9LUB - chains A and G of the 7 polymer chains in the assembly; structure by electron microscopy, 3.30 A resolution.

== Chain A ==
Name: Flagellar motor protein MotA
Source organism: Paenibacillus sp. TCA20
UniProtKB: A0A069DFV9 (A0A069DFV9_9BACL); numbering as in UniProt (aligned over 1-264)
Chain sequence (264 residues; row label = number of the first residue in the row):
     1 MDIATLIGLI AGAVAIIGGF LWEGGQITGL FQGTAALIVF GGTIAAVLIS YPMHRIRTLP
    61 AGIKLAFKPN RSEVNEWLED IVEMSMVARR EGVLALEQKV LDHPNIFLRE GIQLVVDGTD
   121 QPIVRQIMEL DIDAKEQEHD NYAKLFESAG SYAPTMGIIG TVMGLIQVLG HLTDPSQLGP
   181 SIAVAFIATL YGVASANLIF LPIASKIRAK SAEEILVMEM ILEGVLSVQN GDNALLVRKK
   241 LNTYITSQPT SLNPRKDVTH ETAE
Disordered / not traced: 247-264

== Chain G ==
Name: Chimeric B subunit of MotA1B1 from Paenibacillus sp. TCA20 and MotAB from E. coli, Motility protein B
Source organism: Paenibacillus sp. TCA20
UniProtKB: P0AF06 (MOTB_ECOLI); residues 112-307 here correspond to UniProt positions 113-308 (UniProt number = residue number + 1)
Chain sequence (319 residues; numbered -5 to 313; the number before each row is that of its first residue; numbers below 1 keep their minus sign (Met-5 is residue -5)):
    -5 MRQRNRRTRN VKSAHSSGSP HDRWMITYAD LITLLLIFFV MMYAMSRLDA SKYEEVTSSL
    55 QTTFQSSSGI LDGGNGVIDY PSGQNGNSSS EANQPGSSGT GSDMGQEADG GPLTERESRL
   115 RKLRGDLDQL IESDPKLRAL RPHLKIDLVQ EGLRIQIIDS QNRPMFRTGS ADVEPYMRDI
   175 LRAIAPVLNG IPNRISLSGH TDDFPYASGE KGYSNWELSA DRANASRREL MVGGLDSGKV
   235 LRVVGMAATM RLSDRGPDDA VNRRISLLVL NKQAEQAILH ENAESQNEPV SALEKPEVAP
   295 QVSVPTMPSA EPRHHHHHH
Disordered / not traced: -5 to 11, 61-313
Differences from the reference sequence: expression tag (308-313)

== Chain A / chain G interface ==
Residue-residue contacts (16):
  Ser151(A) - His15(G)  hydrogen bond
  Ser151(A) - Arg17(G)
  Tyr152(A) - Arg17(G)
  Pro154(A) - Trp18(G)  hydrophobic
  Thr155(A) - Trp18(G)
  Ile158(A) - Thr21(G)
  Thr161(A) - Leu25(G)
  Val162(A) - Leu25(G)  hydrophobic
  Leu165(A) - Leu25(G)  hydrophobic
  Leu165(A) - Leu29(G)  hydrophobic
  Leu169(A) - Phe32(G)  hydrophobic
  Leu178(A) - Phe32(G)  hydrophobic
  Phe186(A) - Leu25(G)  hydrophobic
  Phe186(A) - Ile26(G)  hydrophobic
  Phe186(A) - Leu29(G)  hydrophobic
  Val193(A) - Trp18(G)  hydrophobic
Interface residues without a listed pair, chain A (15 interface residues in all): Leu172, Ile182, Thr189
Interface residues without a listed pair, chain G (10 interface residues in all): Tyr22, Met36

== Summary ==
15 residues of chain A and 10 residues of chain G are in contact; the contacts include 1 hydrogen bond. Its
one hydrogen-bonded contact is Ser151(A)-His15(G).
Here chain A is Flagellar motor protein MotA and chain G is Chimeric B subunit of MotA1B1 from Paenibacillus
sp. TCA20 and MotAB from E. coli, Motility protein B, both from Paenibacillus sp. TCA20. Entry 9LUB (The
chimeric flagellar motor complex between MotA1B1 from Paenibacillus sp. TCA20 and MotAB from E.coli, state
...) was determined by electron microscopy, deposited together with 9LU9 and 9LUC.
